6ZWB - chains A and B of the 3 polymer chains in the assembly; structure by X-ray diffraction, 1.75 A resolution.

# Chain A
Protein: Tubulin alpha-1B chain
From: Bos taurus
Reference sequence: P81947 (TBA1B_BOVIN); residues 1-451 here = UniProt positions 1-451
Amino-acid sequence (451 residues; row label = number of the first residue in the row):
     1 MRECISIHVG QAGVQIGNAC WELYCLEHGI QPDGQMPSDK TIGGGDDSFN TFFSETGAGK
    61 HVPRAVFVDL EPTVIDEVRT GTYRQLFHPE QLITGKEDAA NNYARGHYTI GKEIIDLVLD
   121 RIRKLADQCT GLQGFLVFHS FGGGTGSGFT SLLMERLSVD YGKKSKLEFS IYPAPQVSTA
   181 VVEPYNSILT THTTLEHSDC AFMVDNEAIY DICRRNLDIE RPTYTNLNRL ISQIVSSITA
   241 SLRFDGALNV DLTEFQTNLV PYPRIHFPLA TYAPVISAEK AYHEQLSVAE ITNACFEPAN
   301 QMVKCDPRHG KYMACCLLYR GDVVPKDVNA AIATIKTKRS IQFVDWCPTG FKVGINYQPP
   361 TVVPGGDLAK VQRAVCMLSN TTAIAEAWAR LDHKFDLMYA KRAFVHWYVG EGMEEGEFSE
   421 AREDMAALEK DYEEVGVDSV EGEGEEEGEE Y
Disordered / not traced: 438-451
Residues lining bound ligands:
  - GTP (guanosine-5'-triphosphate): G10, Q11, A12, Q15, I16, D69, D98, A99, A100, N101, N102, S140, G142, G143, G144, T145, G146, I171, P173, V177, S178, T179, E183, N206, Y224, L227, N228, I231
  - QRN (5-[2-(1,3-benzothiazol-2-yl)ethyl]-2-methoxy-phenol): T179, A180, V181

# Chain B
Protein: Tubulin beta-2B chain
From: Bos taurus
Reference sequence: Q6B856 (TBB2B_BOVIN); the author numbering skips numbers that UniProt does not, so the offset changes along the chain: 1-42 = UniProt 1-42; 45-360 = UniProt 43-358; 369-455 = UniProt 359-445
Amino-acid sequence (445 residues; numbered 1 to 455; 10 numbers in that range are skipped by the numbering (no residue carries them; nothing is unmodelled there); the number before each row is that of its first residue):
     1 MREIVHIQAG QCGNQIGAKF WEVISDEHGI DPTGSYHGDS DL
    45 QLERINVYYN EATGNKYVPR AILVDLEPGT MDSVRSGPFG QIFRPDNFVF GQSGAGNNWA
   105 KGHYTEGAEL VDSVLDVVRK ESESCDCLQG FQLTHSLGGG TGSGMGTLLI SKIREEYPDR
   165 IMNTFSVMPS PKVSDTVVEP YNATLSVHQL VENTDETYCI DNEALYDICF RTLKLTTPTY
   225 GDLNHLVSAT MSGVTTCLRF PGQLNADLRK LAVNMVPFPR LHFFMPGFAP LTSRGSQQYR
   285 ALTVPELTQQ MFDSKNMMAA CDPRHGRYLT VAAIFRGRMS MKEVDEQMLN VQNKNSSYFV
   345 EWIPNNVKTA VCDIPP
   369 RGLKMSATFI GNSTAIQELF KRISEQFTAM FRRKAFLHWY TGEGMDEMEF TEAESNMNDL
   429 VSEYQQYQDA TADEQGEFEE EEGEDEA
Disordered / not traced: 442-455
Residues lining bound ligands:
  - GDP (guanosine-5'-diphosphate): G10, Q11, C12, Q15, I16, D69, A99, N101, S140, G142, G143, G144, T145, G146, V171, P173, V177, E183, N206, L209, Y224, L227, N228
  - QRN (5-[2-(1,3-benzothiazol-2-yl)ethyl]-2-methoxy-phenol): V238, C241, L242, L248, A250, D251, K254, L255, N258, M259, T314, V315, A316, I318, N350, V351, K352, I378
Swiss-Prot annotation at these positions:
  - motif: M1 to I4 (MREI motif)
  - binding site (GTP): Q11, E71, S140, G144, T145, G146, N206, N228
  - binding site (Mg(2+)): E71
  - modified residue: S40 (Phosphoserine), T57 (Phosphothreonine), K60 (N6-acetyllysine), S174 (Phosphoserine), T287 (Phosphothreonine), T292 (Phosphothreonine), R320 (Omega-N-methylarginine), E448 (5-glutamyl polyglutamate)
  - cross-link (Glycyl lysine isopeptide (Lys-Gly)): K60 (interchain with G-Cter in ubiquitin), K326 (interchain with G-Cter in ubiquitin)

# How chain A and chain B interact
Contacting residue pairs - 45 pairs, chain A then chain B:
  T73(A) - N249(B)
  K96(A) - M1(B)  hydrogen bond (backbone-backbone)
  K96(A) - D130(B)
  K96(A) - C131(B)
  E97(A) - M1(B)
  E97(A) - R164(B)  salt bridge
  D98(A) - K254(B)  salt bridge
  A100(A) - R253(B)
  A100(A) - K254(B)
  A100(A) - V257(B)
  N101(A) - K254(B)
  N101(A) - N258(B)  hydrogen bond
  R105(A) - R253(B)
  S178(A) - N349(B)  hydrogen bond
  S178(A) - K352(B)  hydrogen bond (backbone-side chain)
  T179(A) - K352(B)
  A180(A) - N258(B)
  V181(A) - N258(B)  hydrogen bond (backbone-side chain)
  V181(A) - I347(B)  hydrophobic
  V181(A) - N349(B)
  V182(A) - N258(B)
  R221(A) - M325(B)
  R221(A) - K326(B)
  R221(A) - D329(B)  salt bridge
  L397(A) - W346(B)
  M398(A) - W346(B)
  M398(A) - P348(B)
  K401(A) - F262(B)
  K401(A) - W346(B)
  K401(A) - T439(B)  hydrogen bond (side chain-backbone)
  K401(A) - A440(B)
  A403(A) - P261(B)
  A403(A) - F262(B)  hydrophobic
  F404(A) - V257(B)
  F404(A) - N258(B)
  F404(A) - V260(B)
  F404(A) - P261(B)  hydrogen bond (backbone-backbone)
  F404(A) - I347(B)  hydrophobic
  H406(A) - V260(B)
  H406(A) - P261(B)
  H406(A) - F262(B)
  H406(A) - P263(B)
  W407(A) - A256(B)  hydrogen bond (side chain-backbone)
  W407(A) - V257(B)
  W407(A) - V260(B)  hydrogen bond (side chain-backbone)
Other interface residues (no listed pair), chain A (26 interface residues in all): E71, P175, Y224, K394, R402, E411
Other interface residues (no listed pair), chain B (33 interface residues in all): D199, Q247, D251, M259, T314, E345, N350, A438, D441

# Overview
26 residues of chain A face 33 of chain B across their interface, with 9 hydrogen bonds and 3 salt bridges.
Polar pairs include E97(A)-R164(B), D98(A)-K254(B) and R221(A)-D329(B). Compound QRN is bound between chain A
and chain B. Ligands of chain A: GTP.
Chain A is Tubulin alpha-1B chain and chain B is Tubulin beta-2B chain, both from Bos taurus; the structure,
Z-SBTub3 photoswitch bound to tubulin-DARPin D1 complex, was determined by X-ray diffraction, deposited
together with 6ZWC.
